1IC5 - chains L and Y of the 3 polymer chains in the assembly; structure by X-ray diffraction, 2.30 A resolution.

Chain L:
Protein: Lysozyme binding ig kappa chain
Organism: Mus musculus
UniProt: P01642 (KV5I_MOUSE); residues 1-107 here = UniProt positions 1-107
Amino-acid sequence (107 residues; row label = number of the first residue in the row):
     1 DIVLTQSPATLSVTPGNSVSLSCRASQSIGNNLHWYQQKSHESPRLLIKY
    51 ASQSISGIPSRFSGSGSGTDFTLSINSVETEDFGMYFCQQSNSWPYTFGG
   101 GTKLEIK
Cystine bridges: Cys23-Cys88

Chain Y:
Protein: Lysozyme C
Organism: Gallus gallus
Notes: EC 3.2.1.17
UniProt: P00698 (LYSC_CHICK); residues 1-129 here correspond to UniProt positions 19-147 (UniProt number = residue number + 18)
Amino-acid sequence (129 residues; each row starts with the number of its first residue):
     1 KVFGRCELAAAMKRHGLDNYRGYSLGNWVCAAKFESNFNTQATNRNTDGS
    51 TDYGILQINSRWWCNDGRTPGSRNLCNIPCSALLSSDITASVNCAKKIVS
   101 DGNGMNAWVAWRNRCKGTDVQAWIRGCRL
Cystine bridges: Cys6-Cys127, Cys30-Cys115, Cys64-Cys80, Cys76-Cys94
Curated features (UniProtKB/Swiss-Prot):
  - active site: Glu35, Asp52
  - binding site (substrate): Asp101

Chain L / chain Y interface:
Residue-residue contacts - 19 pairs, chain L then chain Y:
  Asn31(L) - His15(Y)  hydrogen bond (side chain-backbone)
  Asn31(L) - Gly16(Y)
  Asn31(L) - Lys96(Y)  hydrogen bond
  Asn32(L) - Gly16(Y)  hydrogen bond (side chain-backbone)
  Asn32(L) - Tyr20(Y)
  Asn32(L) - Lys96(Y)  hydrogen bond
  Lys49(L) - Asn93(Y)
  Tyr50(L) - Asn93(Y)
  Tyr50(L) - Lys96(Y)
  Gln53(L) - Thr89(Y)
  Gln53(L) - Asn93(Y)  hydrogen bond
  Ser91(L) - Tyr20(Y)
  Asn92(L) - Asn19(Y)  hydrogen bond (side chain-backbone)
  Asn92(L) - Tyr20(Y)
  Asn92(L) - Arg21(Y)  hydrogen bond (backbone-backbone)
  Ser93(L) - Arg21(Y)
  Trp94(L) - Arg21(Y)
  Tyr96(L) - Arg21(Y)  hydrogen bond
  Tyr96(L) - Ser100(Y)
Also at the interface, not in a pair above, chain L (11 interface residues in all): Gly30
Also at the interface, not in a pair above, chain Y (10 interface residues in all): Arg14

In short:
The interface between chain L and chain Y involves 11 residues on one side and 10 on the other, with 8
hydrogen bonds. Polar contacts include Asn31(L)-His15(Y), Asn31(L)-Lys96(Y) and Asn32(L)-Gly16(Y). UniProt
lists active-site residues Glu35(Y) and Asp52(Y) and substrate-binding residue Asp101(Y) on chain Y.
Here chain L is Lysozyme binding ig kappa chain (Mus musculus) and chain Y is Lysozyme C (Gallus gallus).
Entry 1IC5 (Crystal structure of hyhel-10 fv mutant(hd99a)-hen lysozyme complex) was determined by X-ray
diffraction (same publication as 1IC4 and 1IC7).
